6FHZ - chain A; structure by X-ray diffraction, 2.80 A resolution.

== Chain A ==
Name: Putative MOP flippase
Source organism: Pyrococcus furiosus  DSM 3638
UniProt: Q8U2X0 (Q8U2X0_PYRFU); numbering as in UniProt (aligned over 17-456)
Amino-acid sequence (440 residues; numbered 17 to 456; the number before each row is that of its first residue):
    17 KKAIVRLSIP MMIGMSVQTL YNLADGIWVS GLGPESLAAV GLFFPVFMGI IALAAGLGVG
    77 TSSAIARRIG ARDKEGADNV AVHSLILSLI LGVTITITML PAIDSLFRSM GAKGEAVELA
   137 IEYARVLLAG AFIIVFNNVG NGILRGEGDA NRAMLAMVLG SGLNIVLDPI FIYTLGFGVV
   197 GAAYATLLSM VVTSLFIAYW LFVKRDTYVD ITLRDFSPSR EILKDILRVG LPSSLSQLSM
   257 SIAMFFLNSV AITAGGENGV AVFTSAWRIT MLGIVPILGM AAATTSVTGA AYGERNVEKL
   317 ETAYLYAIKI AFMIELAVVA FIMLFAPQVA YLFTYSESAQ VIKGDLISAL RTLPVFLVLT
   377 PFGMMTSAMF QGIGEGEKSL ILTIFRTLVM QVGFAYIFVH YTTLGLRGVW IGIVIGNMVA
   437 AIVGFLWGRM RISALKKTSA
Reported in the primary citation:
  - contacts within the chain: Q34-N154, D41-Y139 (hydrogen bond), I43-S46 (hydrogen bond), S46-Y351, V56-F60 (hydrophobic contact), G42-F60 (hydrophobic contact), M64-M260 (hydrophobic contact), I43-F349 (hydrophobic contact), I285-F349 (hydrophobic contact), I43-Y351 (hydrogen bond)
  - conformationally variable residues (helix shift, side-chain flip): G30, S32 to V45, F60

== In short ==
The paper reports conformational variability at G30, S32 and F60; contacts within the chain involving Q34,
N154 and D41 among others.
Chain A is Putative MOP flippase (Pyrococcus furiosus  DSM 3638); the structure, Inward-facing conformation of
a multidrug resistance MATE family transporter of the MOP superfamily, was determined by X-ray diffraction
(same publication as 6HFB, 6GWH and 4MLB).
